PDB entry 1MCB | X-ray diffraction, 2.70 A resolution | chains A and B of the 3 polymer chains in the assembly

# Chain A (and B)
Molecule: Immunoglobulin lambda dimer mcg (light chain)
From: Homo sapiens
Notes: chain B of this document is another copy of the same molecule, construct and numbering; everything in this record applies to it too
UniProt: Q6PIK1 (Q6PIK1_HUMAN); residues 2-216 here correspond to UniProt positions 21-235 (UniProt number = residue number + 19)
Amino-acid sequence (216 residues; each row starts with the number of its first residue):
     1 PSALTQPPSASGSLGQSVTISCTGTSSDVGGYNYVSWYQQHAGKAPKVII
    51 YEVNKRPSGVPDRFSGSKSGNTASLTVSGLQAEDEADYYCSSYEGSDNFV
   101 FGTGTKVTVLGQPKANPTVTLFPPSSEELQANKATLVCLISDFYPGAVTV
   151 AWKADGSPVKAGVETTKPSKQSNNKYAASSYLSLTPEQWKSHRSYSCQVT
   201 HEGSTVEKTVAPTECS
Construct notes: insertion (1); conflict Leu14 (Pro33 in Q6PIK1), Ala42 (Pro61 in Q6PIK1), Val48 (Leu67 in Q6PIK1), Ile49 (Met68 in Q6PIK1), Glu94 (Ala113 in Q6PIK1), Asp97 (Asn116 in Q6PIK1), Phe99 (Tyr118 in Q6PIK1)
Cystine bridges: Cys22-Cys90, Cys138-Cys197

# Interface between chain A and chain B
Cross-chain cystine bridges: Cys215(A)-Cys215(B)
Contacting residue pairs - 59 pairs, chain A then chain B:
  Tyr38(A) - Phe101(B)  hydrophobic
  Gln40(A) - Gln40(B)  hydrogen bond
  Gln40(A) - Tyr89(B)  hydrogen bond
  Gly43(A) - Lys167(B)
  Lys44(A) - Tyr89(B)
  Ala45(A) - Gly102(B)
  Pro46(A) - Tyr89(B)
  Pro46(A) - Phe101(B)
  Val48(A) - Phe99(B)  hydrophobic
  Tyr51(A) - Asp97(B)
  Arg56(A) - Asp97(B)
  Pro57(A) - Asp97(B)
  Pro57(A) - Asn98(B)
  Ser58(A) - Asp97(B)  hydrogen bond
  Tyr89(A) - Lys44(B)
  Tyr89(A) - Ala45(B)  hydrophobic
  Asp97(A) - Tyr51(B)  hydrogen bond
  Asn98(A) - Ser58(B)  hydrogen bond
  Phe99(A) - Val48(B)
  Phe101(A) - Pro46(B)
  Gly102(A) - Ala45(B)
  Thr120(A) - Glu128(B)
  Phe122(A) - Phe122(B)  hydrophobic
  Phe122(A) - Pro123(B)
  Phe122(A) - Thr135(B)
  Phe122(A) - Val137(B)  hydrophobic
  Pro123(A) - Phe122(B)
  Ser125(A) - Leu121(B)
  Glu127(A) - Leu121(B)
  Glu127(A) - Pro123(B)
  Glu128(A) - Thr120(B)
  Thr135(A) - Phe122(B)
  Thr135(A) - Leu139(B)
  Val137(A) - Phe122(B)  hydrophobic
  Val137(A) - Val137(B)  hydrophobic
  Val137(A) - Leu139(B)  hydrophobic
  Leu139(A) - Thr135(B)
  Leu139(A) - Val137(B)  hydrophobic
  Leu139(A) - Tyr181(B)  hydrophobic
  Ser141(A) - Tyr181(B)
  Glu164(A) - Gln171(B)
  Glu164(A) - Ser172(B)  hydrogen bond
  Thr166(A) - Ser169(B)
  Lys167(A) - Lys167(B)  hydrogen bond (side chain-backbone)
  Lys167(A) - Ser169(B)  hydrogen bond
  Ser169(A) - Thr166(B)
  Ser169(A) - Lys167(B)  hydrogen bond (side chain-backbone)
  Gln171(A) - Glu164(B)
  Gln171(A) - Tyr181(B)  hydrogen bond
  Ser172(A) - Glu164(B)  hydrogen bond
  Ala177(A) - Tyr181(B)  hydrophobic
  Ser179(A) - Ser179(B)  hydrogen bond
  Tyr181(A) - Leu139(B)  hydrophobic
  Tyr181(A) - Ser141(B)  hydrogen bond
  Tyr181(A) - Asp142(B)  hydrogen bond
  Tyr181(A) - Gln171(B)  hydrogen bond
  Tyr181(A) - Ala177(B)  hydrophobic
  Glu214(A) - Ser126(B)  hydrogen bond
  Cys215(A) - Cys215(B)  disulfide
Other interface residues (no listed pair), chain A (41 interface residues in all): Thr103, Leu121, Asp142
Other interface residues (no listed pair), chain B (43 interface residues in all): Tyr38, Ser96, Pro124, Ser125, Leu136, Thr165, Asn173, Ala178, Val210

# Summary
41 residues of chain A face 43 of chain B across their interface, with 1 disulfide bond and 16 hydrogen bonds.
Polar pairs include Gln40(A)-Gln40(B), Gln40(A)-Tyr89(B) and Ser58(A)-Asp97(B).
Both chains are Immunoglobulin lambda dimer mcg (light chain) (Homo sapiens). Entry 1MCB (Principles and
pitfalls in designing site directed peptide ligands) was determined by X-ray diffraction together with 1MCC,
1MCD, 1MCE, 1MCF, 1MCH, 1MCI and 4 further entries from the same study.
